Entry 8UCO (electron microscopy, 3.25 A resolution); this record covers chains A and b of the 10 polymer chains in the assembly.

Chain A:
Molecule: Synaptic vesicular amine transporter
From: Homo sapiens
Reference sequence: Q05940 (VMAT2_HUMAN); residue numbers follow UniProt; this construct covers 1-514
Sequence (514 residues; row label = number of the first residue in the row):
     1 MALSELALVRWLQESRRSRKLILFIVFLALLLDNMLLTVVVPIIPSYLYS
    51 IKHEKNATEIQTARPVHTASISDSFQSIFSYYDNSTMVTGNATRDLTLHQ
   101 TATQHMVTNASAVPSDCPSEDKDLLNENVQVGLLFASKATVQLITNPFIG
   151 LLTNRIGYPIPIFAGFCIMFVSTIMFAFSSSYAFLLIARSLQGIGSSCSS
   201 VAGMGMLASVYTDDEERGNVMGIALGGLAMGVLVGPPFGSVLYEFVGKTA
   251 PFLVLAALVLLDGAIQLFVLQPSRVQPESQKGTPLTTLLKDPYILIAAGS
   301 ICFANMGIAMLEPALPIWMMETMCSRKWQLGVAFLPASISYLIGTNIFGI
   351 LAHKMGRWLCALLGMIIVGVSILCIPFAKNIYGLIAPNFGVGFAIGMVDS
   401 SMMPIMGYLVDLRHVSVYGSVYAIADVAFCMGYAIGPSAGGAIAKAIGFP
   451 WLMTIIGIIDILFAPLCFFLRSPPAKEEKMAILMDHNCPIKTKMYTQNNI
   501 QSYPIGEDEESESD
Not modelled in the structure: 1-17, 42-132, 273-278, 319-330, 375-386, 477-514
UniProt features mapped onto this chain:
  - binding site (serotonin): Leu-228, Val-232, Asn-305, Ile-308, Glu-312, Phe-334, Tyr-341, Asp-399, Tyr-433
  - modified residue (Phosphoserine): Ser-511, Ser-513
  - glycosylation (N-linked (GlcNAc...) asparagine): Asn-84, Asn-91
  - natural variant: Pro-387 (P387L: In PKDYS2)
  - mutagenesis: Asp-33 (D33A: Abolishes dopamine uptake; D33N: Abolishes dopamine uptake. Abolishes serotonin uptake), Asn-34 (N34A: Abolishes binding to reserpine. Reduces binding to dihydrotetrabenazine. Reduces serotonin uptake; N34D: Abolishes binding to dihydrotetrabenazine. Reduces serotonin uptake ...), Leu-37 (L37A: Abolishes binding to dihydrotetrabenazine; L37F: Reduces sensitivity to tetrabenazine. Reduces fluorescent false neurotransmitter FFN206 uptake. Abolishes binding to dihydrotetrabenazine ...), Thr-38 (T38A: Abolishes binding to dihydrotetrabenazine. Abolishes dopamine uptake), Val-41 (V41A: Abolishes binding to dihydrotetrabenazine. Reduces dopamine uptake), Pro-45 (P45A: Abolishes dopamine uptake), Glu-127 (E127A: Reduces serotonin uptake), Phe-135 (F135A: Abolishes binding to dihydrotetrabenazine. Reduces sensitivity to tetrabenazine. Abolishes FFN206 uptake. Abolishes binding to dihydrotetrabenazine. Abolishes serotonin uptake), Lys-138 (K138A: Reduces dopamine uptake. Abolishes binding to dihydrotetrabenazine. Abolishes serotonin uptake), Arg-189 (R189A: Abolishes binding to dihydrotetrabenazine. Abolishes serotonin uptake; R189K: Abolishes binding to dihydrotetrabenazine. Abolishes binding to tetrabenazine. Abolishes serotonin uptake ...), Ser-196 (S196A: Reduces dopamine uptake), Met-204 (M204A: Reduces dopamine uptake), 27 further mutagenesis entries in UniProt
Small-molecule neighbours: (2S)-1-phenylpropan-2-amine (1WE): Leu-228, Val-232, Asn-305, Ile-308, Tyr-341, Ile-395, Asp-399, Tyr-433

Chain b:
Molecule: Cytochrome c oxidase subunit 2
From: Komagataella pastoris
Sequence (236 residues; row label = number of the first residue in the row):
    14 DVPTPWGIFFQDSATPNMEGIIELHNNIMFYLVLILTFVSYILYTIIYNY
    64 SNATIVHKYMNHGQLIEIVWTTLPAVILLIIAFPSFILLYLCDEVISPAM
   114 TIKAIGLQWYWKYEYSDFINDDGEIVEFESYVIPEELLEDGQLRLLDVDA
   164 SVVVPVDTHIRFIVSSADVIHDFCVPALGVKVDASPGRLNQTSALIQREG
   214 VYYGQCSELCGVMHSAMPIKIEAVSLYEFINWLDEQ
Small-molecule neighbours:
  - dinuclear copper ion (CUA): Gln-121, Trp-122, His-184, Cys-219, Glu-221, Cys-223, His-227, Met-230
  - heme a (HEA): Ile-48, Pro-87, Leu-91
  - phosphatidylethanolamine (PTY), molecule 1: Trp-19, Ile-21, Phe-22
  - phosphatidylethanolamine (PTY), molecule 2: Phe-51, Tyr-72, Met-73, Gly-76, Ile-79, Val-82, Trp-83, Leu-86

Chain A / chain b interface:
Residue-residue contacts - 15 pairs, chain A then chain b:
  Tyr-243(A) / Gln-77(b)
  Tyr-243(A) / Glu-80(b)  hydrogen bond (side chain-backbone)
  Tyr-243(A) / Ile-81(b)  hydrogen bond (side chain-backbone)
  Tyr-243(A) / Thr-84(b)
  Ala-250(A) / Thr-84(b)
  Leu-258(A) / Leu-92(b)  hydrophobic
  Leu-258(A) / Phe-99(b)
  Leu-261(A) / Phe-96(b)  hydrophobic
  Leu-261(A) / Phe-99(b)  hydrophobic
  Asp-262(A) / Tyr-103(b)
  Ile-265(A) / Phe-96(b)  hydrophobic
  Ile-265(A) / Phe-99(b)  hydrophobic
  Ile-265(A) / Ile-100(b)  hydrophobic
  Gln-266(A) / Tyr-103(b)  hydrogen bond
  Leu-270(A) / Tyr-103(b)  hydrophobic
Interface residues without a listed pair, chain A (9 interface residues in all): Val-254
Interface residues without a listed pair, chain b (11 interface residues in all): Ala-88, Leu-104

Summary:
Chain A and chain b form an interface of 9 and 11 residues respectively; the contacts include 3 hydrogen
bonds. Among the polar pairs are Tyr-243(A)/Glu-80(b), Tyr-243(A)/Ile-81(b) and Gln-266(A)/Tyr-103(b). Ligands
of chain A: (2S)-1-phenylpropan-2-amine. Chain b binds heme a, dinuclear copper ion and
phosphatidylethanolamine.
Chain A is Synaptic vesicular amine transporter (Homo sapiens) and chain b is Cytochrome c oxidase subunit 2
(Komagataella pastoris); the structure, CryoEM structure of Komagataella pastoris Cytochrome c oxidase (9
subunits) in complex with human VMAT2 and ..., was determined by electron microscopy.
